6CNQ - chains A and C of the 3 polymer chains in the assembly; structure by X-ray diffraction, 2.15 A resolution.

Chain A:
Molecule: Methyl-CpG-binding domain protein 2
From: Homo sapiens
UniProt: Q9UBB5 (MBD2_HUMAN); numbering as in UniProt (aligned over 143-220)
Sequence (79 residues; each row starts with the number of its first residue):
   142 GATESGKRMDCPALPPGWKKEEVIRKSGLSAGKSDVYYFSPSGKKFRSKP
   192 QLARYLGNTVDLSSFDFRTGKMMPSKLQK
Not modelled in the structure: 142-147, 216-220
Differences from the reference sequence: expression tag (142)
UniProt features mapped onto this chain:
  - modified residue: Ser181 (Phosphoserine)
Reported in the primary citation:
  - binding site for the 12-nt DNA strand (chain C): Arg166, Tyr178
  - binding site for the 12-nt DNA strand: Arg188
  - mutagenesis - R166A, R188A (about 4-fold): decreased binding to mCA

Chain C:
Molecule: 12-nt DNA strand
Sequence (12 nucleotides; numbered 1 to 12; the number before each row is that of its first residue):
     1 GCCAACGTTGGC
Modified positions: 5CM (5-methyl-2'-deoxy-cytidine-5'-monophosphate) at position 6

Chain A / chain C interface:
Pairs across the interface - 12 pairs, chain A then chain C:
  Arg166(A) - 5CM_6(C)  phosphate contact
  Arg166(A) - DG7(C)  hydrogen bond to the base
  Lys167(A) - 5CM_6(C)  hydrogen bond to the phosphate
  Ser168(A) - 5CM_6(C)  hydrogen bond to the phosphate
  Gly169(A) - DG7(C)  phosphate contact
  Leu170(A) - DG7(C)  hydrogen bond to the phosphate
  Ser171(A) - 5CM_6(C)  sugar contact
  Ser171(A) - DG7(C)  hydrogen bond to the phosphate
  Asp176(A) - 5CM_6(C)  base contact
  Lys186(A) - DA4(C)  salt bridge to the phosphate
  Arg188(A) - DA5(C)  base contact
  Arg188(A) - 5CM_6(C)  base contact
Interface residues without a listed pair, chain A (11 interface residues in all): Val164, Tyr178

In short:
The interface between chain A and chain C involves 11 residues on one side and 4 on the other, with 5 hydrogen
bonds and 1 salt bridge. Polar contacts include Arg166(A)-DG7(C), Lys167(A)-5CM_6(C) and Ser168(A)-5CM_6(C).
From the paper: a binding site for the 12-nt DNA strand (chain C) at Arg166(A) and Tyr178(A); R166A and R188A
of chain A reduce binding to mCA.
Here chain A is Methyl-CpG-binding domain protein 2 (Homo sapiens) and chain C is a 12-nt DNA strand. Entry
6CNQ (MBD2 in complex with methylated DNA) was determined by X-ray diffraction, deposited together with 6CNP,
6C1A, 6C1T, 6C1U and 6C1V.
